8IKH - chains B and S of the 5 polymer chains in the assembly; structure by electron microscopy, 3.30 A resolution.

# Chain B
Protein: Guanine nucleotide-binding protein G(I)/G(S)/G(T) subunit beta-1
Source organism: Homo sapiens
UniProtKB: P62873 (GBB1_HUMAN); residue numbers follow UniProt; this construct covers 2-340
Amino-acid sequence (356 residues; each row starts with the number of its first residue; numbers below 1 keep their minus sign (Met-15 is residue -15)):
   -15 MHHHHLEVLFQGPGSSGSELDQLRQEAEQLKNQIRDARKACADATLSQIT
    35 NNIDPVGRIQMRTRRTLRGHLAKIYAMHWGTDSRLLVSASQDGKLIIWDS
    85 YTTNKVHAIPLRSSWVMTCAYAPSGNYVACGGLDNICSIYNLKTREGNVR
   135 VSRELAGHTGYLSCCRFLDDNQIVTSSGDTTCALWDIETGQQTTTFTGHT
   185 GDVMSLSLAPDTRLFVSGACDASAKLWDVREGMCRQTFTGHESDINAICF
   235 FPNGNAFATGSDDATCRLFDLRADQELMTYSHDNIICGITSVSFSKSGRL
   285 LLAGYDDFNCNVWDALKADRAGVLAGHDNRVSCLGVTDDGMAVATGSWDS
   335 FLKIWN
Unresolved in the structure: -15 to 2, 24-26, 183, 225
Construct notes: initiating methionine (-15); expression tag (-14 to 1)
Swiss-Prot annotation at these positions:
  - modified residue: Ser2 (N-acetylserine), His266 (Phosphohistidine)
  - natural variant: Leu30 (L30F: In MRD42; uncertain significance), Arg52 (R52G: In MRD42), Gly64 (G64V: In MRD42), Asp76 (D76E: In MRD42; D76G: In MRD42), Gly77 (G77S: In MRD42), Lys78 (K78R: In MRD42), Ile80 (I80N: In MRD42; I80T: In MRD42), His91 (H91R: In MRD42; uncertain significance), Ala92 (A92T: In MRD42), Pro94 (P94S: In MRD42), Leu95 (L95P: In MRD42), Arg96 (R96L: In MRD42), 5 further natural variant entries in UniProt

# Chain S
Protein: scFV16
Source organism: Mus musculus
Notes: antibody fragment or engineered binder
Amino-acid sequence (266 residues; row label = number of the first residue in the row; note: 2 numbers in that range are skipped by the numbering (no residue carries them; nothing is unmodelled there); a row labelled like 121A-121N holds insertion residues (121A, then the next letters in order)):
     1 DVQLVESGGGLVQPGGSRKLSCSASGFAFSSFGMHWVRQAPEKGLEWVAY
    51 ISSGSGTIYYADTVKGRFTISRDDPKNTLFLQMTSLRSEDTAMYYCVRSI
   101 YYYGSSPFDFWGQGTTLTVSS
121A-121N GGGGSGGGGSGGGG
   124 SDIVMTQATSSVPVTPGESVSISCRSSKSLLHSNGNTYLYWFLQRPGQSP
   174 QLLIYRMSNLASGVPDRFSGSGSGTAFTLTISRLEAEDVGVYYCMQHLEY
   224 PLTFGAGTKLELKAAAENLYFQGHHHHHHHH
Unresolved in the structure: 1, 104, 121A-121N, 180-187, 236-254

# How chain B and chain S interact
Pairs across the interface (7):
  Asp83(B) - Tyr103(S)
  Arg129(B) - Asp109(S)  salt bridge
  Glu130(B) - Gly26(S)
  Glu130(B) - Ala28(S)  hydrogen bond (backbone-backbone)
  Glu130(B) - Phe32(S)
  Gly131(B) - Ala28(S)
  Gly131(B) - Phe32(S)
Interface residues without a listed pair, chain B (7 interface residues in all): Asn88, Val90, Asn132
Interface residues without a listed pair, chain S (8 interface residues in all): Phe27, Ser31, Tyr102

# Summary
7 residues of chain B and 8 residues of chain S are in contact, with 1 hydrogen bond and 1 salt bridge. Polar
contacts include Arg129(B)-Asp109(S) and Glu130(B)-Ala28(S).
Here chain B is Guanine nucleotide-binding protein G(I)/G(S)/G(T) subunit beta-1 (Homo sapiens) and chain S is
scFV16 (Mus musculus). Entry 8IKH (Cryo-EM structure of human receptor with G proteins) was determined by
electron microscopy together with 8IKG from the same study.
